6UKO - chains B and C of the 7 polymer chains in the assembly; structure by X-ray diffraction, 4.40 A resolution (low resolution: residue-level contacts below are approximate; hydrogen-bond / salt-bridge calls are withheld).

# Chain B (and C)
Molecule: Mitochondrial chaperone BCS1
Organism: Mus musculus
Notes: chain C of this document is another copy of the same molecule, construct and numbering; everything in this record applies to it too
UniProtKB: Q9CZP5 (BCS1_MOUSE); residues 1001-1418 here correspond to UniProt positions 1-418 (UniProt number = residue number - 1000)
Sequence (424 residues; each row starts with the number of its first residue):
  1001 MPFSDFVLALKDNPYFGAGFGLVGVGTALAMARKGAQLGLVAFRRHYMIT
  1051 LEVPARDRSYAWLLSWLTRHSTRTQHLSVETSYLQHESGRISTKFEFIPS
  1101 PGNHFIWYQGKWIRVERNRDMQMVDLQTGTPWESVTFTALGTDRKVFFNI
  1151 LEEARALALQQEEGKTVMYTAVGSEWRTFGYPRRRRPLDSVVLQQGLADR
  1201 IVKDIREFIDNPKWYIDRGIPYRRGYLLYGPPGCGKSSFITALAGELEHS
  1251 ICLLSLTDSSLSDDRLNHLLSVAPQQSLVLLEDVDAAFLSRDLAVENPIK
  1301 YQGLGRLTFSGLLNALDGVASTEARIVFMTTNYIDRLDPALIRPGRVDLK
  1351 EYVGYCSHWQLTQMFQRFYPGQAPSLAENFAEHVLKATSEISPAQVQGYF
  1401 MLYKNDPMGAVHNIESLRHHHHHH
Not modelled in the structure: 1001-1028, 1288-1306, 1419-1424
Sequence notes: expression tag (1419-1424)
Residues lining bound ligands: ADP (adenosine-5'-diphosphate): Arg-1186, Ser-1190, Val-1191, Val-1192, Leu-1193, Pro-1232, Gly-1233, Cys-1234, Gly-1235, Lys-1236, Ser-1237, Ser-1238, Asn-1332, Pro-1393, Gln-1397

# Interface between chain B and chain C
Contacting residue pairs - 73 pairs, chain B then chain C:
  Thr-1072(B) / Arg-1144(C)
  Thr-1074(B) / Arg-1144(C)
  Gln-1075(B) / Tyr-1047(C)
  Gln-1075(B) / Ile-1049(C)
  Gln-1075(B) / Thr-1050(C)
  Gln-1075(B) / Leu-1051(C)
  Gln-1075(B) / Thr-1142(C)
  His-1076(B) / His-1046(C)
  His-1076(B) / Thr-1050(C)
  His-1076(B) / Leu-1051(C)
  Leu-1077(B) / Leu-1051(C)
  Leu-1077(B) / Glu-1052(C)
  Leu-1077(B) / Val-1053(C)
  Ser-1078(B) / Val-1053(C)
  Val-1079(B) / Glu-1052(C)
  Val-1079(B) / Val-1053(C)
  Val-1079(B) / Asp-1057(C)
  Glu-1080(B) / Asp-1057(C)
  Thr-1081(B) / Asp-1057(C)
  Thr-1081(B) / Ser-1059(C)
  Tyr-1083(B) / Arg-1058(C)
  Tyr-1083(B) / Trp-1062(C)
  Tyr-1083(B) / Glu-1162(C)
  Glu-1087(B) / Tyr-1169(C)
  Ser-1088(B) / Val-1167(C)
  Ser-1088(B) / Glu-1248(C)
  Gly-1089(B) / Lys-1165(C)
  Gly-1089(B) / Val-1167(C)
  Gly-1089(B) / Arg-1185(C)
  Arg-1090(B) / Glu-1248(C)
  Ile-1091(B) / Glu-1162(C)
  Thr-1093(B) / Arg-1155(C)
  Phe-1095(B) / Leu-1151(C)
  Phe-1095(B) / Arg-1155(C)
  Phe-1097(B) / Phe-1148(C)
  Phe-1097(B) / Leu-1151(C)
  Asn-1103(B) / Phe-1043(C)
  Phe-1105(B) / Tyr-1047(C)
  Arg-1119(B) / Val-1053(C)
  Arg-1119(B) / Trp-1132(C)
  Asp-1120(B) / Gln-1122(C)
  Asp-1125(B) / Asp-1125(C)
  Gln-1127(B) / Leu-1126(C)
  Thr-1128(B) / Arg-1056(C)
  Thr-1128(B) / Val-1124(C)
  Thr-1128(B) / Leu-1126(C)
  Gly-1129(B) / Arg-1056(C)
  Gly-1129(B) / Met-1123(C)
  Gly-1129(B) / Val-1124(C)
  Gly-1129(B) / Asp-1125(C)
  Thr-1130(B) / Arg-1056(C)
  Thr-1130(B) / Gln-1122(C)
  Pro-1131(B) / Gln-1122(C)
  Pro-1131(B) / Trp-1132(C)
  Phe-1179(B) / His-1268(C)
  Phe-1179(B) / Ser-1271(C)
  Gly-1180(B) / Val-1272(C)
  Tyr-1181(B) / Ala-1273(C)
  Tyr-1181(B) / Pro-1274(C)
  Tyr-1181(B) / Gln-1275(C)
  Arg-1183(B) / Thr-1322(C)
  Arg-1184(B) / Ile-1216(C)
  Arg-1184(B) / Glu-1323(C)
  Arg-1186(B) / Gly-1219(C)
  Pro-1187(B) / Ile-1216(C)
  Ser-1190(B) / Ile-1216(C)
  Arg-1367(B) / Arg-1218(C)
  Phe-1368(B) / Arg-1218(C)
  Phe-1368(B) / Ile-1220(C)
  Pro-1370(B) / Arg-1218(C)
  Gln-1397(B) / Gly-1219(C)
  Met-1401(B) / Pro-1344(C)
  Asn-1405(B) / Trp-1214(C)
Also at the interface, not in a pair above, chain B (51 interface residues in all): Arg-1073, Gln-1085, Ser-1100, Pro-1101, Met-1121, Gln-1122, Met-1123, Arg-1185, Lys-1404
Also at the interface, not in a pair above, chain C (51 interface residues in all): Pro-1054, Asp-1217, Pro-1221, Arg-1224, Gln-1276, Ser-1321, Gly-1345

# Overview
Chain B and chain C each contribute 51 residues to their interface. Ligands of chain B: ADP.
Both chains are Mitochondrial chaperone BCS1 (Mus musculus). Entry 6UKO (Structure analysis of full-length
mouse bcs1 complex) was determined by X-ray diffraction (same publication as 6UKP, 6U1Y and 6UKS).
